4BY1 - chains A and P of the 16 polymer chains in the assembly; structure by X-ray diffraction, 3.60 A resolution.

[Chain A]
Protein: DNA-directed RNA polymerase II subunit RPB1
Organism: Saccharomyces cerevisiae
Notes: EC 2.7.7.6
UniProt: P04050 (RPB1_YEAST); residues 1-1733 here = UniProt positions 1-1733
Sequence (1733 residues; numbered 1 to 1733; the number before each row is that of its first residue):
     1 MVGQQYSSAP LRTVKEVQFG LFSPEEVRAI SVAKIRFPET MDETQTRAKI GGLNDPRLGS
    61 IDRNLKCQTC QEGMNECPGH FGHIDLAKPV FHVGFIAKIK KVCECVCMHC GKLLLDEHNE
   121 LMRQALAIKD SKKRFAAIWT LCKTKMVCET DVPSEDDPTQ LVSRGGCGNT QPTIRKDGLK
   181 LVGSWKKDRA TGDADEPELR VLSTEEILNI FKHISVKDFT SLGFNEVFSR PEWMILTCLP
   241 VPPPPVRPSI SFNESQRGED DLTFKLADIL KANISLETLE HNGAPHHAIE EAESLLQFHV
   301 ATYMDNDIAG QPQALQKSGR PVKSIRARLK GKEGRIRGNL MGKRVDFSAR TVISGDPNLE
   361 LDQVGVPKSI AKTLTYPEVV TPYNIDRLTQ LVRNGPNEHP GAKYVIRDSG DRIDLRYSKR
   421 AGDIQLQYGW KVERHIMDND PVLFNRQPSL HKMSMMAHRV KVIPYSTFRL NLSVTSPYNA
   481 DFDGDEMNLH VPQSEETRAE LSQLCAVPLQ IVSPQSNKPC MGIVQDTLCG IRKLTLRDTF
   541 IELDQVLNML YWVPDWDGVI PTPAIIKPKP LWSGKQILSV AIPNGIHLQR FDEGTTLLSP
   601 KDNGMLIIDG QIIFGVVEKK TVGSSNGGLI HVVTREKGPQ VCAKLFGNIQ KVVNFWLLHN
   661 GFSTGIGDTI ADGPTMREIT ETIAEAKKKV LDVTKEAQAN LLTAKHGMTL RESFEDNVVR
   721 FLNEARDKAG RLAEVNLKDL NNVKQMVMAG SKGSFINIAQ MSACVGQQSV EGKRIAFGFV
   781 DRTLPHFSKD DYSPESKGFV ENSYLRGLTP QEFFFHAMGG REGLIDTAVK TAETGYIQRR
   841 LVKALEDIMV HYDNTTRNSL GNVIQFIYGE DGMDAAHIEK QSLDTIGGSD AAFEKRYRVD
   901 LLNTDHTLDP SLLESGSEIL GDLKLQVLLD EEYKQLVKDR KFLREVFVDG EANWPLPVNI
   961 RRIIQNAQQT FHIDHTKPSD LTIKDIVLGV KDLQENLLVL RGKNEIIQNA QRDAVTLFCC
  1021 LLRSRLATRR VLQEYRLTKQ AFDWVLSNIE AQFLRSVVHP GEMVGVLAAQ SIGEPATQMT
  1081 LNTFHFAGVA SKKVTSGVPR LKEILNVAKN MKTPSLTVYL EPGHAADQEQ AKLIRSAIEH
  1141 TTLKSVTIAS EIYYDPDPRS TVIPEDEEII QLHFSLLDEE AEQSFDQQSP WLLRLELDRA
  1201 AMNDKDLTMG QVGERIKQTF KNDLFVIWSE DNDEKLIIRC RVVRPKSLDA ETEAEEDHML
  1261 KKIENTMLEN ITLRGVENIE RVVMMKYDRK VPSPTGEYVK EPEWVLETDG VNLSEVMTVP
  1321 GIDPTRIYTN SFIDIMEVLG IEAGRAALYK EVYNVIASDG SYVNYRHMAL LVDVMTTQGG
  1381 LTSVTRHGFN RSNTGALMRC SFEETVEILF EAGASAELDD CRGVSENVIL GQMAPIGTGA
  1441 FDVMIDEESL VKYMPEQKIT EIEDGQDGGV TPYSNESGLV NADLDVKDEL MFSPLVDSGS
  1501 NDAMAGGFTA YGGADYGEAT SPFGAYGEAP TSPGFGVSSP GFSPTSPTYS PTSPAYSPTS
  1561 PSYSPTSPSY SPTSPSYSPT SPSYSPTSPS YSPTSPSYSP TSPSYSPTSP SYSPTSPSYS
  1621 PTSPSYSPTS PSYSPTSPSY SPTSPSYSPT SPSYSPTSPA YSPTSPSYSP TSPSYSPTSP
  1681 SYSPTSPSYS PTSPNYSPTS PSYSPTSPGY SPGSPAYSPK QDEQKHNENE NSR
Not modelled in the structure: 1, 187-194, 1084-1093, 1245-1253, 1456-1733
Metal / ion sites: Zn2+ site 1: Cys67, Cys70, Cys77, His80; Zn2+ site 2: Cys107, Cys110, Cys148, Cys167; Mg2+: Asp481, Asp483, Asp485 (together with AMP-CPP) (shared with A11(P) of chain P)
Residues lining bound ligands: AMP-CPP (APC; diphosphomethylphosphonic acid adenosyl ester): Arg446, Pro448, Asn479, Asp481, Asp483, Gln1078, Leu1081
Curated features (UniProtKB/Swiss-Prot):
  - region: Pro248 to Asp260 (Lid loop), Asn306 to Lys323 (Rudder loop), Pro810 to Glu822 (Bridging helix)
  - binding site (Zn(2+)): Cys67, Cys70, Cys77, His80, Cys107, Cys110, Cys148, Cys167
  - binding site (Mg(2+)): Asp481, Asp483, Asp485
  - modified residue: Thr1471 (Phosphothreonine)
  - cross-link (Glycyl lysine isopeptide (Lys-Gly)): Lys695 (interchain with G-Cter in ubiquitin), Lys1246 (interchain with G-Cter in ubiquitin), Lys1350 (interchain with G-Cter in ubiquitin)

[Chain P]
Molecule: 11-nt RNA strand
Sequence (11 nucleotides; each row starts with the number of its first residue):
     1 UUCGACCAGG A
Not modelled in the structure: 1
Metal / ion sites: Mg2+: A11 (together with AMP-CPP) (shared with Asp481(A), Asp483(A), Asp485(A) of chain A)

[Interface between chain A and chain P]
Pairs across the interface (9):
  Ile250(A) - C3(P)  sugar contact
  Ser251(A) - U2(P)  phosphate contact
  Arg350(A) - G10(P)  base contact
  Arg446(A) - A11(P)  hydrogen bond to the sugar
  Asp481(A) - A11(P)  phosphate contact
  Asp483(A) - A11(P)  phosphate contact
  Gly484(A) - G10(P)  sugar contact
  Gly484(A) - A11(P)  sugar contact
  Asp485(A) - A11(P)  hydrogen bond to the sugar
Interface residues without a listed pair, chain A (11 interface residues in all): Phe252, Asn253, Gln447

[In short]
The interface between chain A and chain P involves 11 residues on one side and 4 on the other, with 2 hydrogen
bonds. Polar pairs include Arg446(A)-A11(P) and Asp485(A)-A11(P). Ligands of chain A: AMP-CPP.
Chain A is DNA-directed RNA polymerase II subunit RPB1 (Saccharomyces cerevisiae) and chain P is an 11-nt RNA
strand; the structure, elongating RNA Polymerase II-Bye1 TLD complex soaked with AMPCPP, was determined by
X-ray diffraction, deposited together with 4BXX, 4BXZ and 4BY7.
